7PF2 - chains U and J of the 19 polymer chains in the assembly; structure by electron microscopy, 5.10 A resolution (low resolution: residue-level contacts below are approximate; hydrogen-bond / salt-bridge calls are withheld).

[Chain U]
Molecule: Histone H1.4
Source organism: Homo sapiens
UniProtKB: P10412 (H14_HUMAN); residues 1-218 here correspond to UniProt positions 2-219 (UniProt number = residue number + 1)
Chain sequence (218 residues; each row starts with the number of its first residue):
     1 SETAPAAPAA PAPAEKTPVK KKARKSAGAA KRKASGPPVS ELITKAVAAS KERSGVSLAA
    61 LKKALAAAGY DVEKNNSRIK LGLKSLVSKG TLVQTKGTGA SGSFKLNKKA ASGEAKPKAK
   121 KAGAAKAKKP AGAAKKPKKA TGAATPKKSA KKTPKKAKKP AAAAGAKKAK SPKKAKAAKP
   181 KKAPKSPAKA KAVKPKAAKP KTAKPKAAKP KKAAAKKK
Not modelled in the structure: 1-34, 110-218
UniProt features mapped onto this chain:
  - modified residue: Ser1 (N-acetylserine), Lys16 (N6-acetyllysine), Thr17 (Phosphothreonine), Lys25 (N6-acetyllysine), Lys33 (N6-(beta-hydroxybutyryl)lysine), Ser35 (Phosphoserine), Lys51 (N6-(beta-hydroxybutyryl)lysine), Arg53 (Citrulline), Lys63 (N6-(beta-hydroxybutyryl)lysine), Lys84 (N6-(beta-hydroxybutyryl)lysine), Lys89 (N6-(beta-hydroxybutyryl)lysine), Lys105 (N6-(beta-hydroxybutyryl)lysine), Thr145 (Phosphothreonine), Ser149 (ADP-ribosylserine), Ser186 (Phosphoserine)
From the paper describing this entry:
  - post-translational modification sites: Lys25, Ser26, Lys33 (citing earlier work)

[Chain J]
Molecule: 748-nt DNA strand
Source organism: synthetic construct
Sequence (748 nucleotides; each row starts with the number of its first residue; note: 187 numbers in that range are skipped by the numbering (no residue carries them; nothing is unmodelled there)):
   188 ATCACCTTAA TACTTACATG ACAGGATGTA TATATCTGAC ACGTGCCTGG AGACTAGGGA
   248 GTAATCCCCT TGGCGGTTAA AACGCGGGGG ACAGCGCGTA CGTGCGTTTA AGCGGTGCTA
   308 GAGCTGTCTA CGACCAATTG AGCGGCCTCG GCACCGGGAT TCTCCAGGCG GCCAGTGCGC
   368 GA
   557 GACGGGTTAC CTTAATACTT ACATGACAGG ATGTATATAT CTGACACGTG CCTGGAGACT
   617 AGGGAGTAAT CCCCTTGGCG GTTAAAACGC GGGGGACAGC GCGTACGTGC GTTTAAGCGG
   677 TGCTAGAGCT GTCTACGACC AATTGAGCGG CCTCGGCACC GGGATTCTCC AGGCGGCCAG
   737 TGCGCGAGAC GGGTTACCTT AATACTTACA TGACAGGATG TATATATCTG ACACGTGCCT
   797 GGAGACTAGG GAGTAATCCC CTTGGCGGTT AAAACGCGGG GGACAGCGCG TACGTGCGTT
   857 TAAGCGGTGC TAGAGCTGTC TACGACCAAT TGAGCGGCCT CGGCACCGGG ATTCTCCAGG
   917 CGGCCAGTGC GCGAGACGGG TTACCTTAAT ACTTACATGA CAGGATGTAT ATATCTGACA
   977 CGTGCCTGGA GACTAGGGAG TAATCCCCTT GGCGGTTAAA ACGCGGGGGA CAGCGCGTAC
  1037 GTGCGTTTAA GCGGTGCTAG AGCTGTCTAC GACCAATTGA GCGGCCTCGG CACCGGGATT
  1097 CTCCAGGCGG CCAGTGCGCG AGAGAT
Not modelled in the structure: 188-197, 557-571, 739-1122

[How chain U and chain J interact]
Pairs across the interface (23; chain U residue first):
  Pro38(U) with DC734(J)
  Val39(U) with DC734(J)
  Ser54(U) with DG657(J)
  Gly55(U) with DG657(J); DC658(J)
  Val56(U) with DC658(J)
  Ser57(U) with DG657(J); DC658(J)
  Ala59(U) with DC658(J)
  Ala60(U) with DC658(J)
  Lys63(U) with DG659(J)
  Asn75(U) with DC733(J)
  Arg78(U) with DG731(J); DC733(J)
  Leu81(U) with DC734(J)
  Ser85(U) with DA735(J)
  Thr95(U) with DG657(J)
  Lys96(U) with DC656(J); DG657(J)
  Gly97(U) with DC656(J)
  Gly102(U) with DC656(J)
  Ser103(U) with DC656(J); DG657(J)
Other interface residues (no listed pair), chain U (20 interface residues in all): Glu52, Tyr70
Other interface residues (no listed pair), chain J (9 interface residues in all): DG732

[Overview]
Chain U and chain J form an interface of 20 and 9 residues respectively. From the paper: modification sites
Lys25(U), Ser26(U) and Lys33(U).
Chain U is Histone H1.4 (Homo sapiens) and chain J is a 748-nt DNA strand (synthetic construct); the
structure, Nucleosome stack of the 4x187 nucleosome array containing H1, was determined by electron
microscopy, deposited together with 7PET, 7PEU, 7PEV, 7PEW, 7PEX, 7PEY and 16 further entries.
